Entry 7B23 (X-ray diffraction, 2.15 A resolution); this record covers chains C and E of the 8 polymer chains in the assembly.

Chain C:
Protein: DtxR family iron (Metal) dependent repressor
Organism: Saccharopolyspora erythraea (strain ATCC 11635 / DSM 40517 / JCM 4748 / NBRC 13426 / NCIMB 8594 / NRRL 2338)
Reference sequence: A0A2A9J1W2 (A0A2A9J1W2_SACEN); numbering as in UniProt (aligned over 1-231)
Sequence (233 residues; row label = number of the first residue in the row; numbers below 1 keep their minus sign (Gly-1 is residue -1)):
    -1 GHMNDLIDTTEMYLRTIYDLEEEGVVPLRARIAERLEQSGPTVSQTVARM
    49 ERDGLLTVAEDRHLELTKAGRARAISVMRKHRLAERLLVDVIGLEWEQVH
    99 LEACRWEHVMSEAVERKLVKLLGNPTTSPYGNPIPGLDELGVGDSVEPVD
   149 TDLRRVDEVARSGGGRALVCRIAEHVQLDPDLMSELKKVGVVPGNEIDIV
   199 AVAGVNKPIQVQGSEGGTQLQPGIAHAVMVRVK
Not modelled in the structure: -1 to 2, 141-145, 231
Construct notes: expression tag (-1 to 0)
Modified / non-standard residues: Cys102 (3-sulfinoalanine; CSD)
Ion coordination: Co2+ site 1: Met10, Cys102, Glu105, His106; Co2+ site 2: His79, Glu83, His98, Glu172, Gln175

Chain E:
Molecule: SACE_2689 promoter DNA-binding sequence
Sequence (30 nucleotides; row label = number of the first residue in the row):
     1 GGTGACTTAGGTTAGCTTTACCAAAGTACG
Not modelled in the structure: 1

Interface between chain C and chain E:
Pairs across the interface - 12 pairs, chain C then chain E:
  Leu26(C) with DG10(E), phosphate contact; DG11(E), phosphate contact
  Arg27(C) with DG11(E), salt bridge to the phosphate; DT12(E), salt bridge to the phosphate
  Ala28(C) with DG10(E), phosphate contact; DG11(E), hydrogen bond to the phosphate
  Arg29(C) with DG10(E), salt bridge to the phosphate
  Pro39(C) with DT12(E), base contact; DT13(E), base contact
  Ser42(C) with DT12(E), hydrogen bond to the phosphate
  Arg60(C) with DG10(E), phosphate contact; DG11(E), salt bridge to the phosphate
Other interface residues (no listed pair), chain E (5 interface residues in all): DA14

Overview:
7 residues of chain C face 5 of chain E across their interface, with 2 hydrogen bonds and 4 salt bridges.
Polar contacts include Ala28(C)-DG11(E), Ser42(C)-DT12(E) and Arg27(C)-DG11(E). Met10(C), Cys102(C), Glu105(C)
and His106(C) form the Co2+ site 1.
Here chain C is DtxR family iron (Metal) dependent repressor (Saccharopolyspora erythraea (strain ATCC 11635 /
DSM 40517 / JCM 4748 / NBRC 13426 / NCIMB 8594 / NRRL 2338)) and chain E is SACE_2689 promoter DNA-binding
sequence. Entry 7B23 (DtxR-like iron-dependent regulator IdeR complexed with cobalt and the SACE_2689 promoter
DNA-binding sequence) was determined by X-ray diffraction (same publication as 7B1V, 7B1Y, 7B20, 7B24 and
7B25).
